Entry 5X2S (X-ray diffraction, 2.39 A resolution); this record covers chains A and C of the 4 polymer chains in the assembly.

# Chain A (and C)
Name: Hemoglobin subunit alpha
Source organism: Homo sapiens
Notes: chain C of this document is another copy of the same molecule, construct and numbering; everything in this record applies to it too
UniProtKB: P69905 (HBA_HUMAN); residues 1-141 here correspond to UniProt positions 2-142 (UniProt number = residue number + 1)
Sequence (141 residues; row label = number of the first residue in the row):
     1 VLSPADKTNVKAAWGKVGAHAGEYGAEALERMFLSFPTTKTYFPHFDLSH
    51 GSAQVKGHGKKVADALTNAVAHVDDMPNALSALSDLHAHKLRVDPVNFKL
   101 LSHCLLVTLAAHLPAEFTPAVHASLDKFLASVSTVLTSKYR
Not modelled in the structure: 1
Bound ions: protoporphyrin IX containing ni(II) Ni near H87 (its only coordinating residue here)
Small-molecule neighbours: protoporphyrin IX containing ni(II) (HNI): M32, T39, Y42, F43, H45, F46, H58, K61, V62, A65, L66, L83, L86, H87, L91, V93, N97, F98, L101, L129, V132, L136
Curated features (UniProtKB/Swiss-Prot):
  - binding site (O2): H58
  - binding site (heme b): H87
  - site: T8, N9 (Microbial infection: Cleavage), K11 (Not glycated), A13, W14 (Microbial infection: Cleavage), Y24, G25 (Microbial infection: Cleavage), L29, E30 (Microbial infection: Cleavage), H45, F46 (Microbial infection: Cleavage), D47, L48 (Microbial infection: Cleavage), S52, A53 (Microbial infection: Cleavage), V55, K56 (Microbial infection: Cleavage), K56 (Not glycated), G59, K60 (Microbial infection: Cleavage), K60 (Not glycated), K90 (Not glycated), L91, R92 (Microbial infection: Cleavage), K99 (Not glycated), L106, V107 (Microbial infection: Cleavage), T108, L109 (Microbial infection: Cleavage), V121, H122 (Microbial infection: Cleavage), S133, T134 (Microbial infection: Cleavage)
  - modified residue: S3 (Phosphoserine), K7 (N6-succinyllysine), T8 (Phosphothreonine), K11 (N6-succinyllysine), K16 (N6-acetyllysine), Y24 (Phosphotyrosine), S35 (Phosphoserine), K40 (N6-succinyllysine), S49 (Phosphoserine), S102 (Phosphoserine), T108 (Phosphothreonine), S124 (Phosphoserine), S131 (Phosphoserine), T134 (Phosphothreonine), T137 (Phosphothreonine), S138 (Phosphoserine)
  - glycosylation (N-linked (Glc) (glycation) lysine): K7, K16, K40, K61

# How chain A and chain C interact
Residue-residue contacts (7; chain A residue first):
  D6(A) - R141(C)
  K127(A) - Y140(C)
  K127(A) - R141(C)
  S138(A) - L2(C)  hydrogen bond (backbone-backbone)
  K139(A) - L2(C)
  K139(A) - S3(C)
  Y140(A) - K127(C)  hydrogen bond (backbone-side chain)
Also at the interface, not in a pair above, chain A (7 interface residues in all): L2, S3
Also at the interface, not in a pair above, chain C (7 interface residues in all): P4, S138

# Summary
Chain A and chain C each contribute 7 residues to their interface; the contacts include 2 hydrogen bonds.
Among the polar pairs are Y140(A)-K127(C) and S138(A)-L2(C). Bound to chain A: protoporphyrin IX containing
ni(II).
Chain A and chain C are both Hemoglobin subunit alpha (Homo sapiens); the structure, Direct Observation of
Conformational Population Shifts in Hemoglobin: Crystal Structure of Half-Liganded Hemoglobin after Adding 4
..., was determined by X-ray diffraction, deposited together with 5X2U, 5X2R and 5X2T.
